Entry 5L97 (X-ray diffraction, 2.05 A resolution); this record covers chain A.

[Chain A]
Molecule: Bromodomain adjacent to zinc finger domain protein 2B
From: Homo sapiens
Notes: fragment: Bromodomain (residues 2054-2168); engineered mutation(s): First two residues SM derive from the expression tag
UniProtKB: Q9UIF8 (BAZ2B_HUMAN), isoform Q9UIF8-4; numbering as in UniProt (aligned over 1858-1971)
Amino-acid sequence (116 residues; each row starts with the number of its first residue):
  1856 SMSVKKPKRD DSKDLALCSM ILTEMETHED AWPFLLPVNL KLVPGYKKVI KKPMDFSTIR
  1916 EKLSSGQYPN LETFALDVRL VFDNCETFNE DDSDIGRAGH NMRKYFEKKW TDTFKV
Sequence notes: expression tag (1856-1857)
Residues lining bound ligands: 6RW (2-methyl-N-[(2S)-2-methylsulfonylcyclopentyl]pyridin-3-amine): W1887, P1888, F1889, L1891, P1892, V1893, N1894, V1898, Y1901, F1943, N1944, I1950
Reported in the primary citation:
  - binding site for 6RW: W1887, P1888, F1889, L1890, L1891, V1893, N1894, Y1901, F1943, N1944, I1950

[In short]
Bound to chain A: compound 6RW. From the paper: a binding site for 6RW at W1887, P1888 and F1889 among others.
Chain A is Bromodomain adjacent to zinc finger domain protein 2B (Homo sapiens); the structure, Crystal
Structure of BAZ2B bromodomain in complex with 3-amino-2-methylpyridine derivative 3, was determined by X-ray
diffraction, deposited together with 5L8T, 5L8U, 5L96, 5L98 and 5L99.
